Entry 1F6A (X-ray diffraction, 3.50 A resolution); this record covers chains A and B of the 3 polymer chains in the assembly.

[Chain A]
Molecule: High affinity immunoglobulin epsilon receptor alpha-subunit
Organism: Homo sapiens
Notes: fragment: extracellular domain
UniProtKB: P12319 (FCEA_HUMAN); residues 1-176 here correspond to UniProt positions 26-201 (UniProt number = residue number + 25)
Chain sequence (176 residues; row label = number of the first residue in the row):
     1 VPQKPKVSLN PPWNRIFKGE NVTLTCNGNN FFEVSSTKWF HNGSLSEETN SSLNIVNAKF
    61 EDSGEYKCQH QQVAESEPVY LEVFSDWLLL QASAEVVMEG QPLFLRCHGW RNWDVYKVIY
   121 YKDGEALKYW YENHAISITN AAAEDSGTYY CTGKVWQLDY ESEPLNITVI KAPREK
Unresolved in the structure: 174-176
Construct notes: engineered mutation Ala74 (Asn99 in P12319), Ala135 (Asn160 in P12319), Ala142 (Thr167 in P12319); cloning artifact (143)
Disulfide bonds: Cys26-Cys68, Cys107-Cys151
Glycans and other covalent adducts: N-acetylglucosamine (NAG) linked to Asn21, Asn166; glycan linked to Asn42
Small-molecule neighbours:
  - CPS (3-[(3-cholamidopropyl)dimethylammonio]-1-propanesulfonate), molecule 1: Arg111, Trp113, Trp156
  - CPS, molecule 2: Tyr116, Lys117, Lys154, Gln157
UniProt features mapped onto this chain:
  - glycosylation (N-linked (GlcNAc...) asparagine): Asn21, Asn42, Asn50, Asn140, Asn166

[Chain B]
Molecule: Ig epsilon chain C region
Organism: Homo sapiens
Notes: fragment: c(epsilon)3-c(epsilon)4 domains
UniProtKB: P01854 (EPC_HUMAN); residues 330-547 here correspond to UniProt positions 211-428 (UniProt number = residue number - 119)
Chain sequence (222 residues; numbered 326 to 547; the number before each row is that of its first residue):
   326 ADPCDSNPRG VSAYLSRPSP FDLFIRKSPT ITCLVVDLAP SKGTVNLTWS RASGKPVNHS
   386 TRKEEKQRNG TLTVTSTLPV GTRDWIEGET YQCRVTHPHL PRALMRSTTK TSGPRAAPEV
   446 YAFATPEWPG SRDKRTLACL IQNFMPEDIS VQWLHNEVQL PDARHSTTQP RKTKGSGFFV
   506 FSRLEVTRAE WEQKDEFICR AVHEAASPSQ TVQRAVSVNP GK
Unresolved in the structure: 326-327, 545-547
Construct notes: cloning artifact (326-329)
Disulfide bonds: Cys358-Cys418, Cys464-Cys524
Glycans and other covalent adducts: glycan linked to Asn394
UniProt features mapped onto this chain:
  - glycosylation (N-linked (GlcNAc...) asparagine): Asn371, Asn383, Asn394

[How chain A and chain B interact]
Pairs across the interface (16; chain A residue first):
  Lys117(A) - Gly335(B)  hydrogen bond (side chain-backbone)
  Lys117(A) - Asp362(B)  salt bridge
  Ile119(A) - Asn394(B)
  Ala126(A) - Arg393(B)
  Ala126(A) - Asn394(B)
  Ala126(A) - Gly395(B)
  Tyr129(A) - Asp362(B)  hydrogen bond (side chain-backbone)
  Tyr129(A) - Ala364(B)  hydrophobic
  Trp130(A) - Arg334(B)
  Trp130(A) - His424(B)
  Tyr131(A) - Arg334(B)
  Tyr131(A) - Val336(B)  hydrophobic
  Tyr131(A) - Asp362(B)
  Tyr131(A) - Ala364(B)  hydrogen bond (side chain-backbone)
  Tyr131(A) - His424(B)  hydrogen bond
  Glu132(A) - Arg334(B)  salt bridge
Also at the interface, not in a pair above, chain A (8 interface residues in all): Tyr121
Also at the interface, not in a pair above, chain B (10 interface residues in all): Leu363

[Summary]
The interface between chain A and chain B involves 8 residues on one side and 10 on the other; the contacts
include 4 hydrogen bonds and 2 salt bridges. Polar contacts include Lys117(A)-Asp362(B), Glu132(A)-Arg334(B)
and Lys117(A)-Gly335(B). Ligands of chain A: compound CPS.
Chain A is High affinity immunoglobulin epsilon receptor alpha-subunit and chain B is Ig epsilon chain C
region, both from Homo sapiens; the structure, Structure of the human ige-fc bound to its high affinity
receptor fc(epsilon)ri(alpha), was determined by X-ray diffraction.
